PDB entry 7REN | X-ray diffraction, 2.80 A resolution | chains A and C of the 4 polymer chains in the assembly

== Chain A (and C) ==
Name: Glutaminase kidney isoform, mitochondrial
Organism: Homo sapiens
Notes: EC 3.5.1.2; chain C of this document is another copy of the same molecule, construct and numbering; everything in this record applies to it too
UniProtKB: O94925 (GLSK_HUMAN), isoform O94925-3; residues 72-598 here = UniProt positions 72-598
Amino-acid sequence (539 residues; numbered 60 to 598; the number before each row is that of its first residue):
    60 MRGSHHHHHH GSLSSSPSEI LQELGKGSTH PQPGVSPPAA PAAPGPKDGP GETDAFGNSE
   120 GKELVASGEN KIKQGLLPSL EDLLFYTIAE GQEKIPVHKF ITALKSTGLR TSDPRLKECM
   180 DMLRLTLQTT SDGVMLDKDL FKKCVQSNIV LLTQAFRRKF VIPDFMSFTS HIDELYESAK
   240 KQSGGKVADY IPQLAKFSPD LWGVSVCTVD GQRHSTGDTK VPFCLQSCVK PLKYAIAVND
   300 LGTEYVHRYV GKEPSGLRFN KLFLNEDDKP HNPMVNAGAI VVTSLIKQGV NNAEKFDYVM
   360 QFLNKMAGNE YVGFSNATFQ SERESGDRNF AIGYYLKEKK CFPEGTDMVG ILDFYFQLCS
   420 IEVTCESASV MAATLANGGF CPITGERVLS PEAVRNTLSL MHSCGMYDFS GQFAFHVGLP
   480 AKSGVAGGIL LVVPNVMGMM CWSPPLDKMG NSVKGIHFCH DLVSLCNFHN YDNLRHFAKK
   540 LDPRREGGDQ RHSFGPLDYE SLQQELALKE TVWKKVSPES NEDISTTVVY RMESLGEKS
Disordered / not traced: 60-136, 249-254, 547-598
Differences from the reference sequence: initiating methionine (60); expression tag (61-71)
Curated features (UniProtKB/Swiss-Prot):
  - region: Gly315 to Phe322 (Highly mobile activation loop)
  - binding site (substrate): Ser286, Asn335, Glu381, Asn388, Tyr414, Tyr466, Val484
  - site: Leu72, Ser73 (Cleavage)
  - modified residue: Lys130 (N6-succinyllysine), Lys164 (N6-succinyllysine), Lys311 (N6-acetyllysine)
  - natural variant: Arg272 (R272K: In DEE71), Pro313 (P313L: In GDPAG), Ser482 (S482C: In CASGID)
  - mutagenesis: Tyr249 (Y249A: Loss of enzyme activity), Ser286 (S286A: Loss of enzyme activity), Lys289 (K289A: Loss of enzyme activity), Phe318 (F318Y: No effect on catalytic activity. Loss of inhibition by BPTES; when associated with S-322), Leu321 (L321A: Decreased enzyme activity), Phe322 (F322S: No effect on catalytic activity. Loss of inhibition by BPTES; when associated with Y-318), Leu323 (L323A: Decreased enzyme activity), Tyr394 (Y394A: Decreased enzyme activity; Y394L: No effect on catalytic activity. Loss of inhibition by BPTES), Tyr466 (Y466A: Loss of enzyme activity)
Small-molecule neighbours: UPGL-00004 (B4A; 2-phenyl-N-{5-[4-({5-[(phenylacetyl)amino]-1,3,4-thiadiazol-2-yl}amino)piperidin-1-yl]-1,3,4-thiadiazol-2-yl}acetamide): Arg317, Lys320, Leu321, Phe322, Leu323, Asn324, Glu325, Tyr394
What the authors report for this chain:
  - allosteric site: Gly315 to Glu325 (citing earlier work)
  - binding site for UPGL-00004: Lys320, Phe322, Leu323, Tyr394
  - mutagenesis - K320A/Y466W: decreased binding to UPGL-00004
  - mutagenesis - K320A/Y466W: decreased binding to UPGL00019
  - mutagenesis - R317A/Y466W, F318A/Y466W: unchanged binding to UPGL-00004
  - mutagenesis - K320A: increased catalytic activity (citing earlier work)

== Chain A / chain C interface ==
Contacting residue pairs - 71 pairs, chain A then chain C:
  Val268(A) - Arg534(C)
  Asp269(A) - Arg534(C)  salt bridge
  Thr302(A) - Phe474(C)
  His306(A) - Phe474(C)
  Lys311(A) - Gln471(C)
  Lys311(A) - Phe474(C)
  Lys311(A) - His475(C)  hydrogen bond
  Glu312(A) - Leu316(C)
  Glu312(A) - Gly470(C)
  Glu312(A) - Gln471(C)
  Ser314(A) - Gly315(C)
  Gly315(A) - Ser314(C)
  Leu316(A) - Glu312(C)
  Leu316(A) - Glu325(C)
  Arg317(A) - Phe318(C)
  Phe318(A) - Arg317(C)
  Phe318(A) - Phe318(C)  hydrophobic
  Glu325(A) - Arg317(C)
  Ala435(A) - Asn532(C)
  Asn436(A) - Asn532(C)
  Asn436(A) - Arg534(C)
  Asn436(A) - His535(C)
  Gly437(A) - Asn532(C)
  Phe439(A) - His535(C)
  Pro450(A) - Ala537(C)  hydrophobic
  Arg454(A) - His528(C)
  Arg454(A) - Tyr530(C)
  Arg454(A) - Asp531(C)  salt bridge
  Arg454(A) - Lys539(C)
  Asn455(A) - Phe474(C)
  Leu457(A) - Tyr530(C)  hydrophobic
  Ser458(A) - His528(C)
  Ser458(A) - Tyr530(C)
  Leu459(A) - Phe474(C)  hydrophobic
  His461(A) - His461(C)  hydrogen bond
  His461(A) - Tyr530(C)
  Gly470(A) - Lys311(C)
  Gly470(A) - Glu312(C)
  Gln471(A) - Lys311(C)
  Gln471(A) - Glu312(C)
  Phe474(A) - His306(C)
  Phe474(A) - Lys311(C)
  Phe474(A) - Asn455(C)
  His475(A) - Lys311(C)  hydrogen bond
  Pro479(A) - Tyr530(C)
  Pro493(A) - Tyr530(C)  hydrophobic
  Asn494(A) - Asn532(C)  hydrogen bond
  Asn494(A) - Leu533(C)  hydrogen bond (side chain-backbone)
  His528(A) - Arg454(C)
  His528(A) - Ser458(C)
  Asn529(A) - Asn529(C)  hydrogen bond
  Asn529(A) - Tyr530(C)
  Tyr530(A) - Arg454(C)
  Tyr530(A) - Leu457(C)  hydrophobic
  Tyr530(A) - Ser458(C)
  Tyr530(A) - His461(C)  hydrogen bond
  Tyr530(A) - Pro479(C)
  Tyr530(A) - Pro493(C)  hydrophobic
  Tyr530(A) - Asn529(C)  hydrogen bond
  Asp531(A) - Arg454(C)  salt bridge
  Asn532(A) - Ala435(C)  hydrogen bond (side chain-backbone)
  Asn532(A) - Asn436(C)
  Asn532(A) - Gly437(C)
  Asn532(A) - Asn494(C)
  Leu533(A) - Asn494(C)
  Arg534(A) - Val268(C)
  Arg534(A) - Asp269(C)  salt bridge
  Arg534(A) - Asn436(C)
  His535(A) - Asn436(C)
  His535(A) - Phe439(C)
  Ala537(A) - Pro450(C)  hydrophobic
Also at the interface, not in a pair above, chain A (43 interface residues in all): Tyr293, Asp467, Gly477, Lys539
Also at the interface, not in a pair above, chain C (43 interface residues in all): Tyr293, Thr302, Leu459, Asp467, Leu478

== Overview ==
The chain A/chain C interface involves 43 residues from each chain; the contacts include 9 hydrogen bonds and
4 salt bridges. Among the polar pairs are Asp269(A)-Arg534(C), Arg454(A)-Asp531(C) and Lys311(A)-His475(C).
From the paper: a binding site for UPGL-00004 at Lys320(A), Phe322(A) and Leu323(A) among others; K320A/Y466W
of chain A reduce binding to UPGL-00004; 4 substitutions were tested in all.
Chain A and chain C are both Glutaminase kidney isoform, mitochondrial (Homo sapiens); the structure, Room
temperature serial crystal structure of Glutaminase C in complex with inhibitor UPGL-00004, was determined by
X-ray diffraction (same publication as 7RGG).
